Entry 7OZ5 (X-ray diffraction, 3.37 A resolution); this record covers chains A and P of the 4 polymer chains in the assembly.

Chain A:
Protein: Reverse transcriptase/ribonuclease H
From: Human immunodeficiency virus type 1 group M subtype B (isolate BH10)
Notes: EC 2.7.7.49, 2.7.7.7, 3.1.26.13, 3.1.13.2
UniProtKB: P03366 (POL_HV1B1); residues 1-554 here correspond to UniProt positions 600-1153 (UniProt number = residue number + 599)
Chain sequence (556 residues; row label = number of the first residue in the row; numbers below 1 keep their minus sign (Met-1 is residue -1)):
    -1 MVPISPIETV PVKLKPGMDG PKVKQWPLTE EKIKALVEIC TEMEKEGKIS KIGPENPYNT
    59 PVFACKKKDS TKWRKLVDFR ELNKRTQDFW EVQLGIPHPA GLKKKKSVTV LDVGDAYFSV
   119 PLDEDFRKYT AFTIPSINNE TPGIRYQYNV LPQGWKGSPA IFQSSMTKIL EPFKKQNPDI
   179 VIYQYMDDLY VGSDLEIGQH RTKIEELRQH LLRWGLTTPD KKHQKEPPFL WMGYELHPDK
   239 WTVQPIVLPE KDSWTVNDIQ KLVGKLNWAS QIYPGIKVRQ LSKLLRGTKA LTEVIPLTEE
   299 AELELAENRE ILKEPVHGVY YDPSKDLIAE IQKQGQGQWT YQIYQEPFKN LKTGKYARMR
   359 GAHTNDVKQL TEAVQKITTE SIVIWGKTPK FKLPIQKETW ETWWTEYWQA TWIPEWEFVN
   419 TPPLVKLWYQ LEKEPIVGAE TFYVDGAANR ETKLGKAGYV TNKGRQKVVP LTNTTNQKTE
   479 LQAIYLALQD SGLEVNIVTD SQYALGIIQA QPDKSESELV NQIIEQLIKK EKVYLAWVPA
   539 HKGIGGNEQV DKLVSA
Unresolved in the structure: -1
Differences from the reference sequence: initiating methionine (-1); expression tag (0); conflict Cys63 (Ile662 in P03366), Ser280 (Cys879 in P03366)
Bound ions: Cd2+ site 1 near His208 (its only coordinating residue here); Cd2+ site 2: Glu224 (shared with 2 residues of chain C); Cd2+ site 3: Asp443, Glu478, Asp498; Cd2+ site 4: His539, Asp549
Curated features (UniProtKB/Swiss-Prot):
  - region: Phe227 to His235 (RT 'primer grip')
  - motif: Trp398 to Trp414 (Tryptophan repeat motif)
  - binding site (Mg(2+)): Asp110, Asp185, Asp186, Asp443, Glu478, Asp498, Asp549
  - site: Trp401 (Essential for RT p66/p51 heterodimerization), Trp414 (Essential for RT p66/p51 heterodimerization), Phe440, Tyr441 (Cleavage)
Reported in the primary citation:
  - binding site for the ligand 3IR: Tyr183, Met184, Asp185

Chain P:
Molecule: 21-nt DNA strand
Sequence (21 nucleotides; numbered 802 to 822; the number before each row is that of its first residue):
   802 ACAGTCCCTG TTCGGGCGCC G
Bound ions: Cd2+ near DG815 (its only coordinating residue here)

Interface between chain A and chain P:
Contacting residue pairs (45):
  Arg72(A) - DG822(P)  sugar contact
  Ile94(A) - DG819(P)  base contact
  Asp110(A) - DC821(P)  phosphate contact
  Asp110(A) - DG822(P)  phosphate contact
  Ala114(A) - DG822(P)  phosphate contact
  Tyr115(A) - DG822(P)  sugar contact
  Gln151(A) - DG822(P)  base contact
  Gly152(A) - DG822(P)  base contact
  Tyr183(A) - DC820(P)  hydrogen bond to the base
  Tyr183(A) - DC821(P)  sugar contact
  Met184(A) - DC821(P)  base contact
  Asp185(A) - DC821(P)  phosphate contact
  Asp185(A) - DG822(P)  phosphate contact
  Asp186(A) - DC821(P)  phosphate contact
  Met230(A) - DC820(P)  sugar contact
  Met230(A) - DC821(P)  phosphate contact
  Gly231(A) - DC820(P)  phosphate contact
  Gln242(A) - DC820(P)  phosphate contact
  Asn255(A) - DG816(P)  phosphate contact
  Asn255(A) - DG817(P)  hydrogen bond to the phosphate
  Gln258(A) - DG816(P)  sugar contact
  Gln258(A) - DG817(P)  sugar contact
  Lys259(A) - DG817(P)  phosphate contact
  Lys259(A) - DC818(P)  phosphate contact
  Gly262(A) - DC818(P)  sugar contact
  Lys263(A) - DC818(P)  sugar contact
  Lys263(A) - DG819(P)  phosphate contact
  Trp266(A) - DG819(P)  sugar contact
  Arg358(A) - DG811(P)  salt bridge to the phosphate
  Gly359(A) - DT810(P)  phosphate contact
  Ala360(A) - DC809(P)  phosphate contact
  Ala360(A) - DT810(P)  hydrogen bond to the phosphate
  His361(A) - DC809(P)  salt bridge to the phosphate
  Arg448(A) - DG805(P)  hydrogen bond to the base
  Arg448(A) - DT806(P)  hydrogen bond to the sugar
  Lys451(A) - DT806(P)  phosphate contact
  Lys451(A) - DC807(P)  salt bridge to the phosphate
  Thr473(A) - DC807(P)  hydrogen bond to the phosphate
  Thr473(A) - DC808(P)  hydrogen bond to the phosphate
  Gln475(A) - DC807(P)  phosphate contact
  Gln475(A) - DC808(P)  sugar contact
  Lys476(A) - DC808(P)  phosphate contact
  Tyr501(A) - DC808(P)  phosphate contact
  Tyr501(A) - DC809(P)  hydrogen bond to the phosphate
  Ile505(A) - DC809(P)  phosphate contact
Other interface residues (no listed pair), chain A (35 interface residues in all): Lys66, Leu74, Asp113, Leu289
Other interface residues (no listed pair), chain P (15 interface residues in all): DA804

In short:
35 residues of chain A and 15 residues of chain P are in contact; the contacts include 8 hydrogen bonds and 3
salt bridges. Polar pairs include Tyr183(A)-DC820(P), Arg448(A)-DG805(P) and Arg448(A)-DT806(P). UniProt lists
7 Mg2+-binding residues on chain A. The paper reports a binding site for the ligand 3IR at Tyr183(A),
Met184(A) and Asp185(A).
Chain A is Reverse transcriptase/ribonuclease H (Human immunodeficiency virus type 1 group M subtype B
(isolate BH10)) and chain P is a 21-nt DNA strand; the structure, Crystal structure of HIV-1 reverse
transcriptase with a double stranded DNA in complex with fragment 166 ..., was determined by X-ray diffraction
(same publication as 7OXQ, 7OZ2, 7OZW and 7P15).
